Entry 6ZHA (electron microscopy, 3.91 A resolution); this record covers chains A and C of the 5 polymer chains in the assembly.

== Chain A ==
Name: DNA-dependent protein kinase catalytic subunit, DNA-PKcs
Source organism: Homo sapiens
Notes: EC 2.7.11.1
UniProtKB: P78527 (PRKDC_HUMAN); residues 1-4128 here = UniProt positions 1-4128
Chain sequence (4156 residues; each row starts with the number of its first residue; note: 1867 numbers in that range are skipped by the numbering (no residue carries them; nothing is unmodelled there); X marks 28 residues of unknown identity (built as UNK)):
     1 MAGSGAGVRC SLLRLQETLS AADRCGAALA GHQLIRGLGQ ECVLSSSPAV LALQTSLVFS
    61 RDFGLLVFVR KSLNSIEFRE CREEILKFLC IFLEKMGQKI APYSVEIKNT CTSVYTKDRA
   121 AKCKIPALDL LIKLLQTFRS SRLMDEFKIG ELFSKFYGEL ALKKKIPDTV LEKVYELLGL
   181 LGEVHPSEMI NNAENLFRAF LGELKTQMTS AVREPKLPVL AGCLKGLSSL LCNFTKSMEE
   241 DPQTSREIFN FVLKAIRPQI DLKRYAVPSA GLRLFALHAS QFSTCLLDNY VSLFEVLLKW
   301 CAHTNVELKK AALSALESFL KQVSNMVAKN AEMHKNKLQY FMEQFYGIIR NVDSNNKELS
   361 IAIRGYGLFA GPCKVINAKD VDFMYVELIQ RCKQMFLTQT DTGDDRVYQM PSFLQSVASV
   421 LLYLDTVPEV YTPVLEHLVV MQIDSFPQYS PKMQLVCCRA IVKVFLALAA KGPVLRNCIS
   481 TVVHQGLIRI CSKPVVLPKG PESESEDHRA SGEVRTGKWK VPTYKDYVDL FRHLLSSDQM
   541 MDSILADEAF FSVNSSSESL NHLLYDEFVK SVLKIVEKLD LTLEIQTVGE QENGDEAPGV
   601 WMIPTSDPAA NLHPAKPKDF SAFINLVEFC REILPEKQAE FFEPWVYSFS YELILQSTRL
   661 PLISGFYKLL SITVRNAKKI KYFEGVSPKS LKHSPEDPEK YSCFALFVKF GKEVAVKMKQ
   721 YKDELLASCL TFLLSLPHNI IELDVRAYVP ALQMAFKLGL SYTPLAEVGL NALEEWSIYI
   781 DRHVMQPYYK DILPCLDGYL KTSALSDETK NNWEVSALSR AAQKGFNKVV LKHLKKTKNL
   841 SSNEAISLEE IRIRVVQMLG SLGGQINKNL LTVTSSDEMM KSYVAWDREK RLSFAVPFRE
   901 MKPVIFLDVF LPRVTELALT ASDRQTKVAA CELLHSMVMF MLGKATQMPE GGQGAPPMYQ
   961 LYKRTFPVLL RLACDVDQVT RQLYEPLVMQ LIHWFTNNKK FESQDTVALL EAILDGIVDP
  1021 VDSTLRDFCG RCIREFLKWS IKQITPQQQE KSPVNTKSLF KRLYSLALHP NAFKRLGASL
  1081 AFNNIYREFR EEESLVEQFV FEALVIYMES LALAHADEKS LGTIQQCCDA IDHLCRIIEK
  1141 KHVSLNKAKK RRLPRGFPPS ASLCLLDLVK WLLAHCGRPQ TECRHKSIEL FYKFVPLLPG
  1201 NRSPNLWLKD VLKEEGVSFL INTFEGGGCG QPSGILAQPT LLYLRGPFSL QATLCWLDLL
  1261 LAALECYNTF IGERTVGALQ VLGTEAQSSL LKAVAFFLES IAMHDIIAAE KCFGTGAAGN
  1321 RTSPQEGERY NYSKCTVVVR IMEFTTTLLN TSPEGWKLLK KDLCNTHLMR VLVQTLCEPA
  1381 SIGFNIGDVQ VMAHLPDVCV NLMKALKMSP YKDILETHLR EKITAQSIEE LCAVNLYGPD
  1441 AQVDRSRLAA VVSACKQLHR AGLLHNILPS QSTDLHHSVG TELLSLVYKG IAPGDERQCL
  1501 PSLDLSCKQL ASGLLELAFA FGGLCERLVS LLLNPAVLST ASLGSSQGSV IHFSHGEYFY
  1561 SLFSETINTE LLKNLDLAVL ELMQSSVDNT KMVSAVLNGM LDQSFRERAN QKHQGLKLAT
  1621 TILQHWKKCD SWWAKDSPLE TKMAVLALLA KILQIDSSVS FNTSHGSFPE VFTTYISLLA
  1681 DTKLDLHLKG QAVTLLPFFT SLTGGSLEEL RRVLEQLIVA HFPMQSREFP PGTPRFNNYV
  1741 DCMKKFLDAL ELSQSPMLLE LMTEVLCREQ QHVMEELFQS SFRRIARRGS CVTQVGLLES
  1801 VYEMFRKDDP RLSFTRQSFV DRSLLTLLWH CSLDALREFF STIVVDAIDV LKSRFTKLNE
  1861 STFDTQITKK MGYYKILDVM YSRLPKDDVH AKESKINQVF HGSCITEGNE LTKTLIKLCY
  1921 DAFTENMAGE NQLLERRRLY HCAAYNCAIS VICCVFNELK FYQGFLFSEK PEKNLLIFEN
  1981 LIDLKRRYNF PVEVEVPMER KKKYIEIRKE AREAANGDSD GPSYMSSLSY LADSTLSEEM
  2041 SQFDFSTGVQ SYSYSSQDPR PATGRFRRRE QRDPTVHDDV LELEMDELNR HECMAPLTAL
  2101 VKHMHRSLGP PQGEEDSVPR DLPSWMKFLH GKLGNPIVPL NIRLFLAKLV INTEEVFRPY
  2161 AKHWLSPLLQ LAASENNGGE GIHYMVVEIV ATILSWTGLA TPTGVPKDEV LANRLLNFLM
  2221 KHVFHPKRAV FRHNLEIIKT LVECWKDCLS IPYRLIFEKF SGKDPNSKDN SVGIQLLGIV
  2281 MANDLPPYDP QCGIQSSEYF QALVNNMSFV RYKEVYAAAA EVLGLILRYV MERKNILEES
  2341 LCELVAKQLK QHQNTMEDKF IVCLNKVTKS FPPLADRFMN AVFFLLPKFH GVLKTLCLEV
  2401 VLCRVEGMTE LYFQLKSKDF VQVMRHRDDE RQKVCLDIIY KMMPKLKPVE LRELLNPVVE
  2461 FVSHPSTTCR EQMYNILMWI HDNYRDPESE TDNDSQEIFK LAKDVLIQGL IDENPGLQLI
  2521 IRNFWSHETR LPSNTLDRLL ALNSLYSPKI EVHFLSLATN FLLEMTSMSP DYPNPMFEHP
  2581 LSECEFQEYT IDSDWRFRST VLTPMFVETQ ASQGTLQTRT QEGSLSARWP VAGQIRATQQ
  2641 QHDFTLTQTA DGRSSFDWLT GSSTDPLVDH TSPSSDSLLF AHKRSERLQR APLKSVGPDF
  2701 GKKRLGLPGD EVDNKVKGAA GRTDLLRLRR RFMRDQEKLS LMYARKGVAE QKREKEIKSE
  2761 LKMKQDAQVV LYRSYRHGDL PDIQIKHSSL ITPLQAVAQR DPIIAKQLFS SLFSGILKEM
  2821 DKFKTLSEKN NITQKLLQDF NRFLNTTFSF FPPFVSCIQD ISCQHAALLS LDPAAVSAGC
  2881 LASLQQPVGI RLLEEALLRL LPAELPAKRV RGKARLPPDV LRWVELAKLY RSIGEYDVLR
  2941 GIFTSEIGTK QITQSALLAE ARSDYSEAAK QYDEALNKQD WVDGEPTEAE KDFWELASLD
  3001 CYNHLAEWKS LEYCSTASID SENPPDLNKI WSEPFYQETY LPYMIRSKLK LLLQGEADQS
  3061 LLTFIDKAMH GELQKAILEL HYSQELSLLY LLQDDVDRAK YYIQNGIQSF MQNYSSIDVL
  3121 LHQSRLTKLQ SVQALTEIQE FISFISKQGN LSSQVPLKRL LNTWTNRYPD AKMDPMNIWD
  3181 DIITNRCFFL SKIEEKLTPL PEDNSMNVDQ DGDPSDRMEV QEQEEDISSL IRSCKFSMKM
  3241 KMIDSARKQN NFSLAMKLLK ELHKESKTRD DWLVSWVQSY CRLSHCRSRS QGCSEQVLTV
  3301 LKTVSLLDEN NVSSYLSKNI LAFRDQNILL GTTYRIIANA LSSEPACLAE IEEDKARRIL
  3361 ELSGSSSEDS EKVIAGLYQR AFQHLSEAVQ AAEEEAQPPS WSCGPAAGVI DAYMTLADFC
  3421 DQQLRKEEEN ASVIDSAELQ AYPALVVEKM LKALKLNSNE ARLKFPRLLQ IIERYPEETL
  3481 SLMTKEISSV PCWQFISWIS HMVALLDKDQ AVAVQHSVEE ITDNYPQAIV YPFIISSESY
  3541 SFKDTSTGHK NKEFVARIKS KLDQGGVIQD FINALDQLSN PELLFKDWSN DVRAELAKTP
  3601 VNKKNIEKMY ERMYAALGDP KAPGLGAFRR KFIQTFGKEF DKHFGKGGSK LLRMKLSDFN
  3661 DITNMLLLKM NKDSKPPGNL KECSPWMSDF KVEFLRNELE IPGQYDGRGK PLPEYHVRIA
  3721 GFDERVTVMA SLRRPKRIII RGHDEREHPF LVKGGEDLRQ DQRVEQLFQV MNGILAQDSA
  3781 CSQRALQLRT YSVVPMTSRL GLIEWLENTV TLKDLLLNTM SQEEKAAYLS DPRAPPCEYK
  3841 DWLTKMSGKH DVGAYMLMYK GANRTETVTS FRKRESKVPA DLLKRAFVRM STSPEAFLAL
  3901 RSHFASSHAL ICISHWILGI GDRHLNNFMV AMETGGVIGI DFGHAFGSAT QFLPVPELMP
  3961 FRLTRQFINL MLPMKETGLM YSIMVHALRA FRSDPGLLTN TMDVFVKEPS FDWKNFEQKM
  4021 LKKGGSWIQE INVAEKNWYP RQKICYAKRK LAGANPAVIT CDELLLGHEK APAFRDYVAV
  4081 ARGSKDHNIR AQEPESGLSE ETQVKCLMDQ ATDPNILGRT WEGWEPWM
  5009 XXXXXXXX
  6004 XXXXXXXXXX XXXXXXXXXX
Not modelled in the structure: 1-9, 499-518, 587-601, 689-696, 805-844, 948-955, 1315-1318, 1541-1548, 1987-2084, 2109-2118, 2597-2766, 2903-2915, 3198-3225, 3397-3405, 3430-3438
Curated features (UniProtKB/Swiss-Prot):
  - region: Leu1503 to Leu1538 (Interaction with C1D), Glu2737 to Gln2765 (May split the end of the DNA molecule, with the two strands separating around the region), Val3728 to Arg3734 (G-loop), Gly3919 to Asn3927 (Catalytic loop), Gly3939 to Thr3964 (Activation loop)
  - site: Asp2020, Gly2021 (Cleavage)
  - modified residue: Lys117 (N6-acetyllysine), Ser511 (Phosphoserine), Ser687 (Phosphoserine), Lys828 (N6-acetyllysine), Ser841 (Phosphoserine), Ser893 (Phosphoserine), Ser1065 (Phosphoserine), Lys1209 (N6-acetyllysine), Lys1970 (N6-acetyllysine), Ser2056 (Phosphoserine), Lys2259 (N6-acetyllysine), Thr2535 (Phosphothreonine), Thr2609 (Phosphothreonine), Ser2612 (Phosphoserine), Thr2638 (Phosphothreonine), Thr2647 (Phosphothreonine), Ser2789 (Phosphoserine), Ser3205 (Phosphoserine), Lys3241 (N6-acetyllysine), Lys3260 (N6-acetyllysine) and 6 more in UniProt

== Chain C ==
Name: X-ray repair cross-complementing protein 5
Source organism: Homo sapiens
Notes: EC 3.6.4.-
UniProtKB: P13010 (XRCC5_HUMAN); numbering as in UniProt (aligned over 1-732)
Chain sequence (732 residues; each row starts with the number of its first residue):
     1 MVRSGNKAAV VLCMDVGFTM SNSIPGIESP FEQAKKVITM FVQRQVFAEN KDEIALVLFG
    61 TDGTDNPLSG GDQYQNITVH RHLMLPDFDL LEDIESKIQP GSQQADFLDA LIVSMDVIQH
   121 ETIGKKFEKR HIEIFTDLSS RFSKSQLDII IHSLKKCDIS LQFFLPFSLG KEDGSGDRGD
   181 GPFRLGGHGP SFPLKGITEQ QKEGLEIVKM VMISLEGEDG LDEIYSFSES LRKLCVFKKI
   241 ERHSIHWPCR LTIGSNLSIR IAAYKSILQE RVKKTWTVVD AKTLKKEDIQ KETVYCLNDD
   301 DETEVLKEDI IQGFRYGSDI VPFSKVDEEQ MKYKSEGKCF SVLGFCKSSQ VQRRFFMGNQ
   361 VLKVFAARDD EAAAVALSSL IHALDDLDMV AIVRYAYDKR ANPQVGVAFP HIKHNYECLV
   421 YVQLPFMEDL RQYMFSSLKN SKKYAPTEAQ LNAVDALIDS MSLAKKDEKT DTLEDLFPTT
   481 KIPNPRFQRL FQCLLHRALH PREPLPPIQQ HIWNMLNPPA EVTTKSQIPL SKIKTLFPLI
   541 EAKKKDQVTA QEIFQDNHED GPTAKKLKTE QGGAHFSVSS LAEGSVTSVG SVNPAENFRV
   601 LVKQKKASFE EASNQLINHI EQFLDTNETP YFMKSIDCIR AFREEAIKFS EEQRFNNFLK
   661 ALQEKVEIKQ LNHFWEIVVQ DGITLITKEE ASGSSVTAEE AKKFLAPKDK PSGDTAAVFE
   721 EGGDVDDLLD MI
Not modelled in the structure: 1-5, 171-180, 555-732
Curated features (UniProtKB/Swiss-Prot):
  - region: Leu138 to Leu165 (Leucine-zipper)
  - motif: Glu720 to Leu728 (EEXXXDL motif)
  - modified residue: Lys144 (N6-acetyllysine), Ser255 (Phosphoserine), Ser258 (Phosphoserine), Lys265 (N6-acetyllysine), Ser318 (Phosphoserine), Lys332 (N6-acetyllysine), Thr535 (Phosphothreonine), Ser577 (Phosphoserine), Ser579 (Phosphoserine), Ser580 (Phosphoserine), Lys660 (N6-acetyllysine), Lys665 (N6-acetyllysine), Thr715 (Phosphothreonine)
  - cross-link (Glycyl lysine isopeptide (Lys-Gly)): Lys195 (interchain with G-Cter in SUMO2), Lys532 (interchain with G-Cter in SUMO2), Lys534 (interchain with G-Cter in SUMO2), Lys566 (interchain with G-Cter in SUMO2), Lys568 (interchain with G-Cter in SUMO2), Lys669 (interchain with G-Cter in SUMO2), Lys688 (interchain with G-Cter in SUMO2)

== How chain A and chain C interact ==
Pairs across the interface - 18 pairs, chain A then chain C:
  Lys71(A) - Asp300(C)
  Ser72(A) - Asp300(C)  hydrogen bond (backbone-side chain)
  Leu73(A) - Asp300(C)  hydrogen bond (backbone-side chain)
  Ser113(A) - Asp300(C)
  Thr116(A) - Asp300(C)
  Lys117(A) - Asp299(C)  hydrogen bond (side chain-backbone)
  Lys117(A) - Asp300(C)
  Ser210(A) - Val548(C)
  Ala211(A) - Gln547(C)
  Ala211(A) - Val548(C)  hydrophobic
  Ala211(A) - Thr549(C)
  Pro215(A) - Gln547(C)
  Pro215(A) - Thr549(C)
  Lys216(A) - Asp546(C)  salt bridge
  Lys216(A) - Gln547(C)  hydrogen bond (side chain-backbone)
  Lys216(A) - Thr549(C)
  Val252(A) - Ala550(C)  hydrophobic
  Pro258(A) - Thr549(C)
Also at the interface, not in a pair above, chain A (17 interface residues in all): Gln207, Met208, Thr209, Ile256, Ile260
Also at the interface, not in a pair above, chain C (10 interface residues in all): Glu302, Lys545, Ile553

== In short ==
17 residues of chain A and 10 residues of chain C are in contact; the contacts include 4 hydrogen bonds and 1
salt bridge. Polar pairs include Lys216(A)-Asp546(C), Ser72(A)-Asp300(C) and Leu73(A)-Asp300(C).
Chain A is DNA-dependent protein kinase catalytic subunit, DNA-PKcs and chain C is X-ray repair
cross-complementing protein 5, both from Homo sapiens; the structure, Cryo-EM structure of DNA-PK monomer, was
determined by electron microscopy together with 6ZH8 and 6ZHE from the same study.
